PDB entry 4AAQ | electron microscopy, 8.00 A resolution (low resolution: residue-level contacts below are approximate; hydrogen-bond / salt-bridge calls are withheld) | chains A and B of the 14 polymer chains in the assembly

[Chain A (and B)]
Protein: 60 kDa chaperonin
Organism: Escherichia coli
Notes: chain B of this document is another copy of the same molecule, construct and numbering; everything in this record applies to it too
UniProtKB: P0A6F5 (CH60_ECOLI); residues 1-548 here = UniProt positions 1-548
Sequence (548 residues; numbered 1 to 548; the number before each row is that of its first residue):
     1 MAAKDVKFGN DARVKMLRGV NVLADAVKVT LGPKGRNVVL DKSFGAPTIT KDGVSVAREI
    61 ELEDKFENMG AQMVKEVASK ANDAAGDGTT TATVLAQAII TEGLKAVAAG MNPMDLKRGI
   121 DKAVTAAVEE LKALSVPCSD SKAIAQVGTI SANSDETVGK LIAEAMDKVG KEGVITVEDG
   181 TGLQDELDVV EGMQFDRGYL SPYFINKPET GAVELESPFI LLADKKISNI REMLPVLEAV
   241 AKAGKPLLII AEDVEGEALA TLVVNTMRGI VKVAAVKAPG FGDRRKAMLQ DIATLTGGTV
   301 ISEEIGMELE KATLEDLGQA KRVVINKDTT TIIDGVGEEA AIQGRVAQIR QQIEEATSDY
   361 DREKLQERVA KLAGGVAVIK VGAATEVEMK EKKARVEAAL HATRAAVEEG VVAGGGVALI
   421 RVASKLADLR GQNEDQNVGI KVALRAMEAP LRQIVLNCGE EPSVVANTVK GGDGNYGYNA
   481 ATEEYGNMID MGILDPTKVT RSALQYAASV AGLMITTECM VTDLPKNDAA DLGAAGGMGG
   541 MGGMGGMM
Disordered / not traced: 1, 526-548
Differences from the reference sequence: engineered mutation Ala398 (Asp in P0A6F5)
Ion coordination: Mg2+: Asp87 (together with ATP)
Ligand contacts: ATP: Leu31, Gly32, Pro33, Asp52, Gly53, Val54, Asn82, Asp87, Gly88, Thr89, Thr90, Thr91, Ile150, Gly414, Gly415, Gly416, Ile454, Tyr478, Asn479, Ala480, Ala481, Ile493, Asp495
What the authors report for this chain:
  - self-association interface (contacts with another copy of this molecule); pairs are residue here / residue on that copy: Arg452-Glu461 (salt bridge), Val464-Val464 (hydrophobic contact), Ala2, Asn37, Asn37, Thr517
  - conformationally variable residues (domain motion): Asp83, Ala109, Lys327
  - binding site for the ligand ATP: Asp87

[Chain A / chain B interface]
Pairs across the interface (59; chain A residue first):
  Ala2(A) with Glu61(B)
  Ala3(A) with Glu61(B)
  Lys4(A) with Glu61(B)
  Val6(A) with Glu59(B); Ile60(B); Glu61(B)
  Phe8(A) with Val22(B)
  Met69(A) with Asp41(B); Lys42(B); Ser43(B)
  Met73(A) with Ala46(B); Pro47(B)
  Lys80(A) with Glu386(B); Val387(B)
  Asn112(A) with Lys34(B); Arg36(B)
  Pro113(A) with Arg36(B)
  Met114(A) with Arg36(B); Asn37(B)
  Asp115(A) with Arg36(B)
  Leu116(A) with Arg36(B)
  Lys117(A) with Arg36(B); Glu388(B)
  Arg118(A) with Ser154(B)
  Ser228(A) with Lys242(B); Ala243(B)
  Asn229(A) with Lys242(B)
  Glu255(A) with Lys242(B); Ala243(B); Lys245(B)
  Gly256(A) with Ala243(B)
  Glu257(A) with Ala241(B); Gly244(B); Ile270(B); Val271(B)
  Ala258(A) with Ala241(B); Lys242(B)
  Thr261(A) with Ile270(B)
  Asp435(A) with Arg36(B)
  Tyr506(A) with Thr385(B)
  Ser509(A) with Thr385(B); Glu388(B)
  Leu513(A) with Val39(B); Ile49(B); Glu391(B)
  Thr516(A) with Asn37(B); Val39(B); Ile49(B)
  Thr517(A) with Val39(B)
  Glu518(A) with Val38(B); Val39(B)
  Cys519(A) with Val38(B); Val39(B); Leu40(B); Asp41(B)
  Met520(A) with Asp41(B)
  Val521(A) with Asp41(B); Glu59(B)
  Asp523(A) with Ser43(B)
Interface residues without a listed pair, chain A (39 interface residues in all): Phe66, Gly70, Gln72, Glu76, Gln505, Gly512
Interface residues without a listed pair, chain B (34 interface residues in all): Val56, Asn153, Glu238, Lys272, Ala384
The authors on this interface:
  - pairs named by the authors: Lys80(A)-Glu386(B) (salt bridge), Glu255(A)-Lys245(B)

[Summary]
39 residues of chain A and 34 residues of chain B are in contact. The authors report a salt bridge between
Lys80(A) and Glu386(B); a contact between Glu255(A) and Lys245(B). Bound to chain A: ATP. The paper reports a
binding site for the ligand ATP at Asp87(A); conformational variability at Asp83(A), Ala109(A) and Lys327(A).
Chain A and chain B are both 60 kDa chaperonin (Escherichia coli); the structure, ATP-triggered molecular
mechanics of the chaperonin GroEL, was determined by electron microscopy, deposited together with 4AAR, 4AAS,
4AAU, 4AB2 and 4AB3.
